PDB entry 5WFE | electron microscopy, 3.64 A resolution | chains A and H of the 12 polymer chains in the assembly

== Chain A ==
Molecule: CRISPR-associated endonuclease Cas1
Organism: Escherichia coli K-12
Notes: EC 3.1.-.-
UniProt: Q46896 (CAS1_ECOLI); residues 1-305 here = UniProt positions 1-305
Amino-acid sequence (305 residues; row label = number of the first residue in the row):
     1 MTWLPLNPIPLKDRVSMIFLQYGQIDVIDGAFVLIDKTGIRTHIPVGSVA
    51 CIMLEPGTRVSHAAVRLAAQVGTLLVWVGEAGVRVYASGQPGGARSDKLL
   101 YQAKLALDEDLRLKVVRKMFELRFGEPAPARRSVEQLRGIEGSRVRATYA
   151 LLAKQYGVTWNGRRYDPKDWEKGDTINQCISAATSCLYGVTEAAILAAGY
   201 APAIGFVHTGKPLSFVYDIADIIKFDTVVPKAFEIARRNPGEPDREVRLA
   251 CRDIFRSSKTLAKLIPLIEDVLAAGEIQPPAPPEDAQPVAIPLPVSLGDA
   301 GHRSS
Not modelled in the structure: 1-15, 171-173, 281-305
Curated features (UniProtKB/Swiss-Prot):
  - binding site (Mg(2+)): Glu-141, His-208, Asp-221
Reported in the primary citation:
  - binding site for the 62-nt DNA strand: Arg-117, Gln-136
  - binding site for the 95-nt DNA strand: Arg-131, Arg-132, Gln-136
  - mutagenesis - R112A, R131A, Q136A: decreased catalytic activity
  - catalytic residues: Glu-141 (proposed by the authors, not directly observed)
  - mutagenesis - R112E, R132A, R163A: abolished catalytic activity
  - mutagenesis - R138A: decreased catalytic activity on second-site integration
  - mutagenesis - R138A: increased catalytic activity on disintegration

== Chain H ==
Molecule: 61-nt DNA strand
Sequence (61 nucleotides; row label = number of the first residue in the row):
     1 ATTTACTACTCGTTCTGGTGTTTCTCGTGTGTTCCCCGCGCCAGCGGGGA
    51 TAAACCGAGCA
Not modelled in the structure: 46-61

== How chain A and chain H interact ==
Pairs across the interface (43; chain A residue first):
  Tyr-22(A) / DT23(H)  hydrogen bond to the base
  Pro-56(A) / DT23(H)  phosphate contact
  Pro-56(A) / DC24(H)  phosphate contact
  Gly-79(A) / DC24(H)  phosphate contact
  Glu-80(A) / DT23(H)  sugar contact
  Glu-80(A) / DC24(H)  hydrogen bond to the phosphate
  Val-83(A) / DC24(H)  phosphate contact
  Arg-84(A) / DC24(H)  hydrogen bond to the phosphate
  Arg-84(A) / DT25(H)  salt bridge to the phosphate
  Arg-84(A) / DC26(H)  hydrogen bond to the sugar
  Tyr-86(A) / DC24(H)  sugar contact
  Arg-138(A) / DG29(H)  sugar contact
  Arg-138(A) / DT30(H)  hydrogen bond to the sugar
  Arg-163(A) / DG27(H)  hydrogen bond to the phosphate
  Arg-163(A) / DT28(H)  salt bridge to the phosphate
  Tyr-165(A) / DG27(H)  stacking on the base
  Asp-166(A) / DG27(H)  hydrogen bond to the base
  Pro-167(A) / DG27(H)  base contact
  Lys-168(A) / DG27(H)  base contact
  Trp-170(A) / DC26(H)  base contact
  Trp-170(A) / DG27(H)  base contact
  Asn-177(A) / DG27(H)  base contact
  Gln-178(A) / DG27(H)  base contact
  Ser-181(A) / DG27(H)  hydrogen bond to the base
  Thr-184(A) / DG27(H)  phosphate contact
  Thr-184(A) / DT28(H)  hydrogen bond to the phosphate
  Ser-185(A) / DC26(H)  hydrogen bond to the phosphate
  Ser-185(A) / DG27(H)  hydrogen bond to the phosphate
  Tyr-188(A) / DG27(H)  phosphate contact
  Tyr-188(A) / DT28(H)  hydrogen bond to the phosphate
  His-208(A) / DT28(H)  hydrogen bond to the phosphate
  His-208(A) / DG29(H)  salt bridge to the phosphate
  His-208(A) / DT30(H)  phosphate contact
  Thr-209(A) / DT30(H)  hydrogen bond to the phosphate
  Thr-209(A) / DG31(H)  hydrogen bond to the phosphate
  Lys-211(A) / DT30(H)  salt bridge to the phosphate
  Tyr-217(A) / DT28(H)  hydrogen bond to the base
  Lys-224(A) / DT28(H)  salt bridge to the phosphate
  Asp-244(A) / DC26(H)  hydrogen bond to the base
  Arg-245(A) / DT22(H)  salt bridge to the phosphate
  Arg-245(A) / DT23(H)  salt bridge to the phosphate
  Arg-248(A) / DT23(H)  salt bridge to the phosphate
  Arg-248(A) / DC24(H)  salt bridge to the phosphate
Other interface residues (no listed pair), chain A (29 interface residues in all): Leu-249

== Summary ==
Chain A and chain H form an interface of 29 and 10 residues respectively; the contacts include 17 hydrogen
bonds, 9 salt bridges and 1 aromatic stacking contact. Among the polar pairs are Tyr-22(A)/DT23(H),
Asp-166(A)/DG27(H) and Ser-181(A)/DG27(H). From the paper: the catalytic residue Glu-141(A); R112A, R131A and
Q136A of chain A reduce catalytic activity; 7 substitutions were tested in all.
Chain A is CRISPR-associated endonuclease Cas1 (Escherichia coli K-12) and chain H is a 61-nt DNA strand; the
structure, Cas1-Cas2-IHF-DNA holo-complex, was determined by electron microscopy, deposited together with
5VVJ, 5VVK and 5VVL.
